PDB entry 5L8G | X-ray diffraction, 2.97 A resolution | chains D and F of the 10 polymer chains in the assembly

# Chain D (and F)
Protein: Uncharacterized protein
Source organism: Rhodospirillum rubrum
Notes: chain F of this document is another copy of the same molecule, construct and numbering; everything in this record applies to it too
UniProt: Q2RVS1 (Q2RVS1_RHORT); residue numbers follow UniProt; this construct covers 1-96
Sequence (116 residues; each row starts with the number of its first residue):
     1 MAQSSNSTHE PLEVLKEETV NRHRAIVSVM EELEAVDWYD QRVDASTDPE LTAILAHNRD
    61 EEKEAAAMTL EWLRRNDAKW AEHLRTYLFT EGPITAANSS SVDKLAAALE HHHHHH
Unresolved in the structure: 1-6, 98-116
Sequence notes: engineered mutation A65 (His in Q2RVS1); expression tag (97-116)
Metal / ion sites: Ca2+ site 1: E31 (shared with 1 residue of chain E); Ca2+ site 2: Y39, E62 (shared with 1 residue of chain E); Ca2+ site 3: E61 (shared with 1 residue of chain E); Ca2+ site 4: E62 (shared with 2 residues of chain E); Ca2+ site 5: E64 (shared with 1 residue of chain E)
Swiss-Prot annotation at these positions:
  - binding site (Ca(2+)): E31, E34
  - binding site (Fe cation): E32, E62
  - mutagenesis: E31 to E34 (Wild-type oligomerization. Increased ferroxidase activity), E31 (E31A: Altered oligomeric state in solution (decamers, tetramers and dimers), partial liganding of metal at this site. Increased ferroxidase activity, alone and encapsulated), E32 (E32A: Forms decamers in the absence of Fe(2+), no bound metal ions, 40% ferroxidase activity), E34 (E34A: Altered oligomeric state in solution (decamers and dimers), no metal ligand at this site. Increased ferroxidase activity, alone and encapsulated), W38 (W38A/G: Less stable oligomerization, cannot obtain crystals. Increased ferroxidase activity, alone and encapsulated), E62 (E62A: Forms decamers in the absence of Fe(2+), binds 1 Ca(2+) via E-34, loss of ferroxidase activity)
From the paper describing this entry:
  - mutagenesis - E32A (40%-55%): decreased catalytic activity
  - mutagenesis - E62A: abolished catalytic activity

# How chain D and chain F interact
Residue-residue contacts - 4 pairs, chain D then chain F:
  L12(D) - P11(F)  hydrophobic
  R24(D) - E10(F)  salt bridge
  I54(D) - I94(F)  hydrophobic
  H57(D) - T95(F)
Also at the interface, not in a pair above, chain D (5 interface residues in all): S7
Also at the interface, not in a pair above, chain F (5 interface residues in all): H9

# Summary
The chain D/chain F interface involves 5 residues from each chain, with 1 salt bridge. The salt-bridged pair
is R24(D)-E10(F). UniProt lists Ca2+-binding residues E31(D) and E34(D), Fe cation-binding residues E32(D) and
E62(D) and 6 mutagenesis sites on chain D. From the paper: E32A of chain D reduces catalytic activity; E62A of
chain D abolishes catalytic activity.
Both chains are Uncharacterized protein (Rhodospirillum rubrum). Entry 5L8G (Crystal structure of
Rhodospirillum rubrum Rru_A0973 mutant H65A) was determined by X-ray diffraction together with 5L89, 5L8B and
5DA5 from the same study.
